8P0A - chains B and C of the 3 polymer chains in the assembly; structure by electron microscopy, 3.67 A resolution.

Chain B:
Protein: Structural maintenance of chromosomes protein 3
From: Homo sapiens
Reference sequence: Q9UQE7 (SMC3_HUMAN); the construct has insertions or renumbered stretches relative to UniProt, so the offset changes along the chain: 1-162 = UniProt 1-162; 918-966 = UniProt 163-211; 979-1217 = UniProt 979-1217
Chain sequence (462 residues; each row starts with the number of its first residue; note: 755 numbers in that range are skipped by the numbering (no residue carries them; nothing is unmodelled there)):
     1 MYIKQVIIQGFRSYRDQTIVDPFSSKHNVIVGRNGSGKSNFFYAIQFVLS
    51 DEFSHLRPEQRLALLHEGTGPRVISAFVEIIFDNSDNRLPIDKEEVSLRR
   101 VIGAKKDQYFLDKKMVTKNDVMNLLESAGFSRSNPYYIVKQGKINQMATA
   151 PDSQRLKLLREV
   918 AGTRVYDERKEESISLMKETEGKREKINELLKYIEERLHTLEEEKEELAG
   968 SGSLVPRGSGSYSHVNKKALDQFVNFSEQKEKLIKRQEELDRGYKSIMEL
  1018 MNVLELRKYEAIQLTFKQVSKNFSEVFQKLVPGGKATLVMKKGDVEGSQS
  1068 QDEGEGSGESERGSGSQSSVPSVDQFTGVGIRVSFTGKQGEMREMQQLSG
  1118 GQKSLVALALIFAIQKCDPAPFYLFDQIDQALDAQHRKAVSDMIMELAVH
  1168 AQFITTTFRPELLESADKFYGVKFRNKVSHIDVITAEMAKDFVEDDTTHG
Disordered / not traced: 918-1028, 1059-1093, 1216-1217
Differences from the reference sequence: linker (967-978); engineered mutation Q1144 (Glu in Q9UQE7)
Curated features (UniProtKB/Swiss-Prot):
  - binding site (ATP): G32 to S39
  - modified residue: K105 (N6-acetyllysine), K106 (N6-acetyllysine), K140 (N6-acetyllysine), S1013 (Phosphoserine), S1065 (Phosphoserine), S1067 (Phosphoserine), S1074 (Phosphoserine), S1083 (Phosphoserine), K1190 (N6-acetyllysine)
Metal / ion sites: Mg2+: Q1144 (together with ATP)
Ligand contacts:
  - ATP (adenosine-5'-triphosphate), molecule 1: R12, R33, N34, G35, S36, G37, K38, S39, N40, A63, L64, L65, H66, Q141, Q1144, F1175
  - ATP, molecule 2: F1102, R1110, Q1114, L1115, S1116, G1117, G1118, A1148
What the authors report for this chain:
  - conformationally variable residues (side-chain flip): Q141

Chain C:
Protein: 64-kDa C-terminal product
From: Homo sapiens
Reference sequence: O60216 (RAD21_HUMAN); numbering as in UniProt (aligned over 558-629)
Chain sequence (81 residues; each row starts with the number of its first residue):
   557 MKRTQQMLHGLQRALAKTGAESISLLELCRNTNRKQAAAKFYSFLVLKKQ
   607 QAIELTQEEPYSDIIATPGPRFHGSLEVLFQ
Disordered / not traced: 557-577, 627-637
Differences from the reference sequence: initiating methionine (557); expression tag (630-637)
Curated features (UniProtKB/Swiss-Prot):
  - modified residue: T623 (Phosphothreonine)

Chain B / chain C interface:
Pairs across the interface (6; chain B residue first):
  D1150(B) - Y598(C)  hydrogen bond
  D1150(B) - V602(C)
  Q1152(B) - K605(C)
  Q1152(B) - Q606(C)  hydrogen bond
  H1153(B) - K605(C)  hydrogen bond
  D1212(B) - K591(C)  salt bridge
Interface residues without a listed pair, chain B (5 interface residues in all): T1103

Summary:
The chain B/chain C interface involves 5 residues from each chain, with 3 hydrogen bonds and 1 salt bridge.
Polar contacts include D1212(B)-K591(C), D1150(B)-Y598(C) and Q1152(B)-Q606(C). Chain B binds ATP. Curated
annotation (UniProt) lists 8 ATP-binding residues on chain B. From the paper: conformational variability at
Q141(B).
Here chain B is Structural maintenance of chromosomes protein 3 and chain C is 64-kDa C-terminal product, both
from Homo sapiens. Entry 8P0A (Human Cohesin ATPase module) was determined by electron microscopy (same
publication as 8PQ5, 8RO6, 8RO7, 8RO8, 8RO9, 8ROA and 11 further entries).
